PDB entry 5UYZ | X-ray diffraction, 3.60 A resolution | chains A and D of the 4 polymer chains in the assembly

# Chain A (and D)
Protein: T-complex protein 1 subunit epsilon
Organism: Homo sapiens
Notes: chain D of this document is another copy of the same molecule, construct and numbering; everything in this record applies to it too
Reference sequence: P48643 (TCPE_HUMAN); numbering as in UniProt (aligned over 1-541)
Amino-acid sequence (541 residues; row label = number of the first residue in the row):
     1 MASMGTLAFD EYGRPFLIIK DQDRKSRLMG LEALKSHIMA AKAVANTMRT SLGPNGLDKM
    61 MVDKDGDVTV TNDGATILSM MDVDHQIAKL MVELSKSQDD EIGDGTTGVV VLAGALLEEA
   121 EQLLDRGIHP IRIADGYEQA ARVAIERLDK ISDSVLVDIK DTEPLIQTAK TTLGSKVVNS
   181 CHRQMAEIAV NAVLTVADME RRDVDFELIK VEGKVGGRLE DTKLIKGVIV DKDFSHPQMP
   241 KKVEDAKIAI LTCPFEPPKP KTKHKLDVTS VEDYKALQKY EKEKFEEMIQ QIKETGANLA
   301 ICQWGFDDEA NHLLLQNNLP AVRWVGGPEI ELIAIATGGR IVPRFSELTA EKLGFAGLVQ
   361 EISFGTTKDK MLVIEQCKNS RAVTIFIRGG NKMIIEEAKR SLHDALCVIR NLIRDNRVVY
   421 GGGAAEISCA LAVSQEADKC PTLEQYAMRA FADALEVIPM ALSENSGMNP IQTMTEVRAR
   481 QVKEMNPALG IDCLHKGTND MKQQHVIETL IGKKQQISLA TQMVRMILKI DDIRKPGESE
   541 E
Unresolved in the structure: 1-30, 171-179, 378-381, 537-541 (chain D: 1-28, 170-181, 212-221, 364-368, 377-381, 388-402, 535-541)
Sequence notes: engineered mutation Arg-147 (His in P48643)
Curated features (UniProtKB/Swiss-Prot):
  - binding site (ADP): Gly-53, Gly-105, Thr-106, Thr-107, Ser-175, Gly-422, Asp-492, Glu-508, Lys-513
  - binding site (ATP): Gly-53, Thr-106, Thr-107, Gly-422
  - binding site (Mg(2+)): Asp-104
  - modified residue: Ala-2 (N-acetylalanine), Ser-26 (Phosphoserine), Ser-346 (Phosphoserine), Ser-539 (Phosphoserine)
  - cross-link (Glycyl lysine isopeptide (Lys-Gly)): Lys-20 (interchain with G-Cter in SUMO2), Lys-210 (interchain with G-Cter in SUMO2), Lys-214 (interchain with G-Cter in SUMO2), Lys-265 (interchain with G-Cter in SUMO2), Lys-275 (interchain with G-Cter in SUMO2), Lys-279 (interchain with G-Cter in SUMO2), Lys-392 (interchain with G-Cter in SUMO2)
Small-molecule neighbours: ADP (adenosine-5'-diphosphate): Ser-51, Leu-52, Gly-53, Pro-54, Asp-73, Gly-74, Asp-104, Gly-105, Thr-106, Thr-107, Gly-108, Thr-168, Gly-421, Gly-422, Gly-423, Leu-462, Ile-491, Asp-492, Cys-493, Leu-494, Met-501, Val-506, Glu-508, Lys-513, Gln-516
Reported in the primary citation:
  - catalytic residues: Asp-73, Asp-404
  - mutagenesis - H147R: unchanged catalytic activity (citing earlier work)
  - mutagenesis - H147R: unchanged binding to ADP
  - contacts within the chain: Arg-147/Ser-428 (hydrogen bond)

# Interface between chain A and chain D
Residue-residue contacts (18):
  Gln-122(A) with Gln-122(D)
  Arg-126(A) with Ile-471(D)
  Thr-442(A) with Thr-475(D)
  Leu-443(A) with Ile-471(D), hydrophobic; Gln-472(D)
  Gln-445(A) with Thr-475(D); Arg-478(D)
  Tyr-446(A) with Thr-475(D), hydrogen bond; Arg-478(D), hydrogen bond
  Met-460(A) with Arg-126(D)
  Ile-471(A) with Arg-126(D); Leu-443(D), hydrophobic
  Gln-472(A) with Leu-443(D)
  Thr-475(A) with Thr-442(D); Gln-445(D); Tyr-446(D), hydrogen bond
  Arg-478(A) with Gln-445(D); Tyr-446(D), hydrogen bond
Also at the interface, not in a pair above, chain A (15 interface residues in all): Gly-127, Ile-128, Arg-449, Glu-456
Also at the interface, not in a pair above, chain D (16 interface residues in all): Gly-127, Arg-449, Asp-453, Glu-456, Met-460, Met-474

# Overview
15 residues of chain A and 16 residues of chain D are in contact; the contacts include 4 hydrogen bonds. Polar
contacts include Tyr-446(A)/Thr-475(D) and Tyr-446(A)/Arg-478(D). Chain A binds ADP. From the paper: catalytic
residues Asp-73(A) and Asp-404(A); H147R of chain A leaves catalytic activity unchanged.
Chain A and chain D are both T-complex protein 1 subunit epsilon (Homo sapiens); the structure, Structure of
Human T-complex protein 1 subunit epsilon (CCT5) mutant His147Arg, was determined by X-ray diffraction,
deposited together with 5UYX.
